PDB entry 4FTH | X-ray diffraction, 3.00 A resolution | chains B and D of the 4 polymer chains in the assembly

== Chain B ==
Name: Transcriptional regulator (NtrC family)
From: Aquifex aeolicus
Notes: fragment: C-terminal domain
UniProtKB: O66551 (O66551_AQUAE); residues 11-79 here correspond to UniProt positions 374-442 (UniProt number = residue number + 363)
Chain sequence (69 residues; each row starts with the number of its first residue):
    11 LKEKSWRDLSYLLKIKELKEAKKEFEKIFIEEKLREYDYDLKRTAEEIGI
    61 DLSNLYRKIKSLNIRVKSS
Unresolved in the structure: 11-16, 78-79

== Chain D ==
Molecule: 21-nt DNA strand
Sequence (21 nucleotides; numbered 1 to 21; the number before each row is that of its first residue):
     1 GATGCATTTGCAAATTTGCAA

== Interface between chain B and chain D ==
Pairs across the interface (11):
  Gly59(B) - DG18(D)  phosphate contact
  Ile60(B) - DG18(D)  phosphate contact
  Asp61(B) - DG18(D)  hydrogen bond to the phosphate
  Asp61(B) - DC19(D)  base contact
  Ser63(B) - DC19(D)  hydrogen bond to the base
  Asn64(B) - DT17(D)  base contact
  Asn64(B) - DG18(D)  hydrogen bond to the base
  Arg67(B) - DT17(D)  base contact
  Arg67(B) - DG18(D)  hydrogen bond to the base
  Arg67(B) - DC19(D)  base contact
  Lys68(B) - DT17(D)  salt bridge to the phosphate
Other interface residues (no listed pair), chain D (4 interface residues in all): DA20

== Overview ==
Chain B and chain D form an interface of 7 and 4 residues respectively, with 4 hydrogen bonds and 1 salt
bridge. Polar contacts include Ser63(B)-DC19(D), Asn64(B)-DG18(D) and Arg67(B)-DG18(D).
Chain B is Transcriptional regulator (NtrC family) (Aquifex aeolicus) and chain D is a 21-nt DNA strand; the
structure, Crystal Structure of NtrC4 DNA-binding domain bound to double-stranded DNA, was determined by X-ray
diffraction.
